6RE2 - chains G and H of the 31 polymer chains in the assembly; structure by electron microscopy, 3.20 A resolution.

# Chain G (and H)
Molecule: Mitochondrial ATP synthase subunit c
From: Polytomella sp. Pringsheim 198.80
Notes: chain H of this document is another copy of the same molecule, construct and numbering; everything in this record applies to it too
UniProt: D7P7X5 (D7P7X5_9CHLO); residues 1-127 here = UniProt positions 1-127
Chain sequence (127 residues; numbered 1 to 127; the number before each row is that of its first residue):
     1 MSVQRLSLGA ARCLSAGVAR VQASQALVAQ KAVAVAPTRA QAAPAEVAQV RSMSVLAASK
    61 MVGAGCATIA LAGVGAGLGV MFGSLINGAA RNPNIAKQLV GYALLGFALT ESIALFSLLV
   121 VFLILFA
Disordered / not traced: 1-53

# How chain G and chain H interact
Residue-residue contacts (75; chain G residue first):
  Ser54(G) - Val55(H)
  Ala57(G) - Leu56(H)
  Ala58(G) - Val55(H)
  Ala58(G) - Leu56(H)  hydrophobic
  Ala58(G) - Ser59(H)  hydrogen bond (backbone-side chain)
  Met61(G) - Leu56(H)  hydrophobic
  Met61(G) - Ser59(H)
  Met61(G) - Lys60(H)
  Met61(G) - Ile124(H)
  Val62(G) - Val62(H)  hydrophobic
  Val62(G) - Gly63(H)
  Gly65(G) - Gly63(H)
  Gly65(G) - Cys66(H)
  Gly65(G) - Ala67(H)  hydrogen bond (backbone-backbone)
  Cys66(G) - Cys66(H)  hydrogen bond (backbone-side chain)
  Thr68(G) - Ala67(H)
  Thr68(G) - Ala70(H)
  Thr68(G) - Val120(H)
  Ile69(G) - Cys66(H)
  Ile69(G) - Ile69(H)  hydrophobic
  Leu71(G) - Ala70(H)  hydrophobic
  Leu71(G) - Ile113(H)  hydrophobic
  Leu71(G) - Phe116(H)  hydrophobic
  Leu71(G) - Ser117(H)
  Ala72(G) - Ala70(H)
  Ala72(G) - Gly73(H)
  Val74(G) - Ile113(H)  hydrophobic
  Gly75(G) - Gly73(H)
  Gly75(G) - Gly77(H)
  Gly75(G) - Thr110(H)  hydrogen bond (backbone-side chain)
  Ala76(G) - Gly73(H)  hydrogen bond (backbone-backbone)
  Ala76(G) - Gly77(H)
  Leu78(G) - Leu109(H)
  Leu78(G) - Thr110(H)
  Leu78(G) - Ile113(H)  hydrophobic
  Gly79(G) - Gly77(H)
  Gly79(G) - Met81(H)
  Gly79(G) - Thr110(H)
  Val80(G) - Val80(H)  hydrophobic
  Phe82(G) - Met81(H)  hydrophobic
  Phe82(G) - Gly106(H)
  Phe82(G) - Leu109(H)  hydrophobic
  Gly83(G) - Met81(H)
  Gly83(G) - Ser84(H)
  Ile86(G) - Met81(H)
  Ile86(G) - Ser84(H)
  Ile86(G) - Leu85(H)  hydrophobic
  Ile86(G) - Leu99(H)
  Ile86(G) - Ala103(H)  hydrophobic
  Asn87(G) - Ser84(H)  hydrogen bond
  Asn87(G) - Asn87(H)
  Asn87(G) - Gly88(H)
  Ala89(G) - Ile95(H)
  Ala89(G) - Tyr102(H)  hydrophobic
  Ala90(G) - Gly88(H)
  Ala90(G) - Asn92(H)  hydrogen bond (backbone-side chain)
  Ala90(G) - Ile95(H)  hydrophobic
  Ala90(G) - Leu99(H)  hydrophobic
  Arg91(G) - Arg91(H)
  Pro93(G) - Asn92(H)
  Pro93(G) - Ile95(H)  hydrophobic
  Ala96(G) - Gln98(H)
  Ala96(G) - Tyr102(H)
  Val100(G) - Tyr102(H)  hydrophobic
  Leu104(G) - Leu109(H)  hydrophobic
  Phe107(G) - Leu109(H)
  Glu111(G) - Leu109(H)
  Glu111(G) - Ser112(H)
  Glu111(G) - Ile113(H)
  Glu111(G) - Phe116(H)
  Leu115(G) - Phe116(H)  hydrophobic
  Leu118(G) - Phe116(H)  hydrophobic
  Val121(G) - Val120(H)  hydrophobic
  Phe122(G) - Leu123(H)  hydrophobic
  Leu125(G) - Ile124(H)  hydrophobic
Interface residues without a listed pair, chain G (39 interface residues in all): Ser59, Ala64, Lys97, Phe126
Interface residues without a listed pair, chain H (37 interface residues in all): Val74, Ala127

# Overview
The interface between chain G and chain H involves 39 residues on one side and 37 on the other, with 7
hydrogen bonds. Polar contacts include Ala58(G)-Ser59(H), Cys66(G)-Cys66(H) and Gly75(G)-Thr110(H).
Both chains are Mitochondrial ATP synthase subunit c (Polytomella sp. Pringsheim 198.80). Entry 6RE2 (Cryo-EM
structure of Polytomella F-ATP synthase, Rotary substate 2B, composite map) was determined by electron
microscopy, deposited together with 6RD4, 6RD5, 6RD6, 6RD7, 6RD8, 6RD9 and 46 further entries.
